Entry 9PCZ (electron microscopy, 3.65 A resolution); this record covers chains E and F of the 14 polymer chains in the assembly.

== Chain E (and F) ==
Molecule: Vesicle-fusing ATPase
Organism: Cricetulus griseus
Notes: EC 3.6.4.6; chain F of this document is another copy of the same molecule, construct and numbering; everything in this record applies to it too
UniProt: P18708 (NSF_CRIGR); residues 1-744 here = UniProt positions 1-744
Chain sequence (747 residues; numbered -2 to 744; the number before each row is that of its first residue; numbers below 1 keep their minus sign (Gly-2 is residue -2)):
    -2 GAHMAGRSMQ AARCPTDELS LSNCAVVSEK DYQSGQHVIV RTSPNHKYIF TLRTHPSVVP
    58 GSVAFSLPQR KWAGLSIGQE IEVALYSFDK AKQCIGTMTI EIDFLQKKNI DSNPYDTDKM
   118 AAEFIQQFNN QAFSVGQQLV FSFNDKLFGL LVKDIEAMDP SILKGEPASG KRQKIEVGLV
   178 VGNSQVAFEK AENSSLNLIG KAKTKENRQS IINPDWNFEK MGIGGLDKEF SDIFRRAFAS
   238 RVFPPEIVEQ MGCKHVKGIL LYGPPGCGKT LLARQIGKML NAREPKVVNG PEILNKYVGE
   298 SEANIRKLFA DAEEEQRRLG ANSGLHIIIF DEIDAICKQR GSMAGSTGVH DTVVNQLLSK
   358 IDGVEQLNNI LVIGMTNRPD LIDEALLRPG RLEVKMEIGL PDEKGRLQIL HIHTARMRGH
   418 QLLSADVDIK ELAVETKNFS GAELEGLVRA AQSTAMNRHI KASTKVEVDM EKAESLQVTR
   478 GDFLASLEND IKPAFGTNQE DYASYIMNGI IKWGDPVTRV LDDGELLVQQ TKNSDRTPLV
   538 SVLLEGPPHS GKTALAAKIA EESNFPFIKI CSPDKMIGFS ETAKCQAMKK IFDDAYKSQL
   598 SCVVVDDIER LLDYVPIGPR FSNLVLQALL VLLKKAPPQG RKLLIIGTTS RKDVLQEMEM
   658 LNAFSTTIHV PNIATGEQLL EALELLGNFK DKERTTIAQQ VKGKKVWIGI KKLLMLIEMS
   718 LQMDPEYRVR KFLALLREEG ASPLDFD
Disordered / not traced: -2 to 205, 620, 741-744 (chain F: -2 to 208, 336-343, 460-466, 741-744)
Sequence notes: expression tag (-2 to 0)
Swiss-Prot annotation at these positions:
  - binding site (ATP): Asn505 to Trp510, Pro545 to Leu552
  - binding site (Mg(2+)): Thr550
  - modified residue: Lys105 (N6-acetyllysine), Ser207 (Phosphoserine), Tyr259 (Phosphotyrosine), Ser569 (Phosphoserine)
Ion coordination: Mg2+ near Thr550 (its only coordinating residue here)
Residues lining bound ligands:
  - ATP (adenosine-5'-triphosphate), molecule 1: Gly219, Ile220, Gly221, Leu223, Pro262, Gly263, Cys264, Gly265, Lys266, Thr267, Leu268, Asn374, Ile406, His410, Gly438, Ala439, Glu442
  - ATP, molecule 2: Tyr502, Met504, Asn505, Gly506, Ile507, Ile508, Trp510, Val514, Pro545, His546, Ser547, Gly548, Lys549, Thr550, Ala551, Ile707, Lys708, Leu711
What the authors report for this chain:
  - post-translational modification sites: Ser207 (citing earlier work)

== Chain E / chain F interface ==
Contacting residue pairs (56; chain E residue first):
  Arg232(E) - Ser450(F)
  Arg232(E) - Asn454(F)
  Arg232(E) - Asp487(F)  salt bridge
  Arg233(E) - Asp487(F)  hydrogen bond (side chain-backbone)
  Val239(E) - Ile457(F)
  Phe240(E) - Met453(F)
  Phe240(E) - His456(F)
  Phe240(E) - Ile457(F)  hydrophobic
  Ile244(E) - Leu473(F)  hydrophobic
  Glu246(E) - Arg413(F)
  Gln247(E) - Arg413(F)
  Gln247(E) - His417(F)  hydrogen bond
  Met248(E) - Arg413(F)  hydrogen bond (backbone-side chain)
  Met248(E) - Met414(F)  hydrophobic
  Met248(E) - Leu419(F)  hydrophobic
  Met248(E) - Gln449(F)
  Met248(E) - Met453(F)  hydrophobic
  Met248(E) - Leu473(F)  hydrophobic
  Met248(E) - Val475(F)  hydrophobic
  Gly249(E) - Arg413(F)
  Lys251(E) - Glu442(F)  salt bridge
  Lys251(E) - Arg446(F)  hydrogen bond (backbone-side chain)
  His252(E) - Arg446(F)  hydrogen bond (backbone-side chain)
  Val253(E) - Arg446(F)
  Arg337(E) - Pro288(F)
  Gly345(E) - Lys293(F)
  Val346(E) - Lys293(F)
  Thr349(E) - Asn292(F)
  Thr349(E) - Lys293(F)
  Leu523(E) - Met720(F)  hydrophobic
  Gln526(E) - Gln719(F)  hydrogen bond
  Gln527(E) - Glu715(F)
  Gln527(E) - Met716(F)
  Gln527(E) - Gln719(F)
  Ser531(E) - Glu715(F)  hydrogen bond
  Arg533(E) - Leu683(F)
  Thr534(E) - Glu715(F)
  Cys582(E) - Gly575(F)
  Pro616(E) - Arg617(F)
  Phe618(E) - Val612(F)  hydrophobic
  Phe618(E) - Arg617(F)  hydrogen bond (backbone-side chain)
  Gln624(E) - Arg607(F)  hydrogen bond
  Gln624(E) - Asp610(F)
  Gln624(E) - Tyr611(F)
  Gln624(E) - Val612(F)
  Leu627(E) - Arg607(F)
  Val628(E) - Asp571(F)
  Val628(E) - Ile574(F)  hydrophobic
  Leu629(E) - Ile574(F)  hydrophobic
  Lys632(E) - Asp571(F)  hydrogen bond (side chain-backbone)
  Lys632(E) - Ile574(F)
  Glu654(E) - Ile614(F)
  Glu656(E) - Pro613(F)
  Asn659(E) - His546(F)
  Ser662(E) - Met712(F)
  Thr663(E) - Met716(F)
Other interface residues (no listed pair), chain E (45 interface residues in all): Ser237, Val295, Thr344, Asn352, Asp532, Lys586, Leu621, Leu623, Ala625, Met655
Other interface residues (no listed pair), chain F (41 interface residues in all): Thr451, Ala470, Asn505, Pro570, Lys709, Leu711

== Overview ==
The interface between chain E and chain F involves 45 residues on one side and 41 on the other; the contacts
include 10 hydrogen bonds and 2 salt bridges. Among the polar pairs are Arg232(E)-Asp487(F),
Lys251(E)-Glu442(F) and Arg233(E)-Asp487(F). Bound to chain E: ATP. The paper reports a modification site at
Ser207(E).
Both chains are Vesicle-fusing ATPase (Cricetulus griseus). Entry 9PCZ (22bin20S complex (NSF-alphaSNAP-2:2
syntaxin-1a:SNAP-25), hydrolyzing, class 15) was determined by electron microscopy (same publication as 9OJR,
9OJU, 9OJZ, 9OK3, 9OK5, 9OKC and 17 further entries).
